PDB entry 3BON | X-ray diffraction, 1.20 A resolution | chain A

[Chain A]
Molecule: Neurotoxin A
Organism: Clostridium botulinum
Notes: fragment: LIGHT-CHAIN (residues 1-425)
Reference sequence: A2I2U2 (A2I2U2_CLOBO); residue numbers follow UniProt; this construct covers 1-425
Chain sequence (425 residues; each row starts with the number of its first residue):
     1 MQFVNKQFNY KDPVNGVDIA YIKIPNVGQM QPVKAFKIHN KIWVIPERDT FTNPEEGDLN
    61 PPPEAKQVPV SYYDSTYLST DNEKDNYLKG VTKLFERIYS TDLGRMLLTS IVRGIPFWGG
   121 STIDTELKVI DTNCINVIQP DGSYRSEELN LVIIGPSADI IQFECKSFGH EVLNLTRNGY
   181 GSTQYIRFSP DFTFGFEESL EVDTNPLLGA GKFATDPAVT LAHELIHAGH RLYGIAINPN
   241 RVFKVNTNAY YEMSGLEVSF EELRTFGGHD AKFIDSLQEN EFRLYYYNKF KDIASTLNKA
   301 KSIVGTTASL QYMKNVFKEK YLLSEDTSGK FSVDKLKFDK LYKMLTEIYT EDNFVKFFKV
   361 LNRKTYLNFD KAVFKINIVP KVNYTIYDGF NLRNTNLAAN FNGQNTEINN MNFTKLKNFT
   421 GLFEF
Unresolved in the structure: 1, 26-27, 63-66, 424-425
Bound ions: Zn2+: H223, H227, E262

[Overview]
H223, H227 and E262 form the Zn2+ site.
Chain A is Neurotoxin A (Clostridium botulinum); the structure, Structure of the C. botulinum neurotoxin
serotype A with Zn2+ cofactor bound, was determined by X-ray diffraction (same publication as 3BOK and 3BOO).
